PDB entry 1G9I | X-ray diffraction, 2.20 A resolution | chains E and I

== Chain E ==
Molecule: Trypsinogen, cationic
From: Bos taurus
Notes: EC 3.4.21.4; fragment: beta-trypsin
UniProtKB: P00760 (TRY1_BOVIN); the construct lacks a stretch of the UniProt sequence and is renumbered around it, so the offset changes along the chain: 16-34 = UniProt 21-39; 37-67 = UniProt 40-70; 69-125 = UniProt 71-127; 127-130 = UniProt 128-131; 5 more segments
Sequence (223 residues; numbered 16 to 245 plus 3 insertion-coded residues; 10 numbers in that range are skipped by the numbering (no residue carries them; nothing is unmodelled there); the number before each row is that of its first residue):
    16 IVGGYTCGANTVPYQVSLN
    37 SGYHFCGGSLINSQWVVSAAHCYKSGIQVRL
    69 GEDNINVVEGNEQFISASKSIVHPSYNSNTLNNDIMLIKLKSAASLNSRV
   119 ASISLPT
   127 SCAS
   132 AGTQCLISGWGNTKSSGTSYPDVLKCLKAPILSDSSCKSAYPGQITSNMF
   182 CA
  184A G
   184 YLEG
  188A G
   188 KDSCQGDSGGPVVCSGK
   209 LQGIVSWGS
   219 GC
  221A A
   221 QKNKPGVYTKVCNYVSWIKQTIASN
Disulfide bonds: Cys-22/Cys-157, Cys-42/Cys-58, Cys-128/Cys-232, Cys-136/Cys-201, Cys-168/Cys-182, Cys-191/Cys-220
Ion coordination: Ca2+: Glu-70, Asn-72, Val-75, Glu-80

== Chain I ==
Molecule: Bowman-birk type trypsin inhibitor
UniProtKB: P01062 (IBB_PHAAU); residues 301-322 here correspond to UniProt positions 10-31 (UniProt number = residue number - 291)
Sequence (22 residues; numbered 301 to 322; the number before each row is that of its first residue):
   301 EPCCDSCRCTKSIPPQCHCANI
Sequence notes: engineered mutation Arg-308 (Asp17 in P01062), Gln-316 (Glu25 in P01062)
Disulfide bonds: Cys-303/Cys-307, Cys-304/Cys-319, Cys-309/Cys-317
Swiss-Prot annotation at these positions:
  - site: Lys-311, Ser-312 (Reactive bond for trypsin)

== Interface between chain E and chain I ==
Contacting residue pairs (37; chain E residue first):
  His-40(E) / Ile-313(I)
  Phe-41(E) / Ile-313(I)  hydrogen bond (backbone-backbone)
  His-57(E) / Thr-310(I)
  His-57(E) / Lys-311(I)
  His-57(E) / Ser-312(I)
  His-57(E) / Gln-316(I)  hydrogen bond (backbone-side chain)
  Ser-96(E) / His-318(I)  hydrogen bond (backbone-side chain)
  Asn-97(E) / Arg-308(I)  hydrogen bond (backbone-side chain)
  Asn-97(E) / His-318(I)
  Thr-98(E) / Arg-308(I)  hydrogen bond (backbone-side chain)
  Leu-99(E) / Thr-310(I)
  Leu-99(E) / His-318(I)
  Tyr-151(E) / Ile-313(I)  hydrophobic
  Gln-175(E) / Arg-308(I)
  Gln-175(E) / Ala-320(I)
  Asp-189(E) / Lys-311(I)  salt bridge
  Ser-190(E) / Lys-311(I)  hydrogen bond
  Cys-191(E) / Lys-311(I)
  Gln-192(E) / Thr-310(I)  hydrogen bond (side chain-backbone)
  Gln-192(E) / Lys-311(I)
  Gln-192(E) / Ser-312(I)
  Gln-192(E) / Pro-315(I)
  Gly-193(E) / Lys-311(I)  hydrogen bond (backbone-backbone)
  Gly-193(E) / Ile-313(I)
  Asp-194(E) / Lys-311(I)  hydrogen bond (backbone-backbone)
  Ser-195(E) / Lys-311(I)  hydrogen bond (side chain-backbone)
  Ser-195(E) / Ser-312(I)  hydrogen bond (side chain-backbone)
  Ser-214(E) / Thr-310(I)
  Ser-214(E) / Lys-311(I)  hydrogen bond (backbone-backbone)
  Trp-215(E) / Arg-308(I)
  Trp-215(E) / Cys-309(I)
  Trp-215(E) / Lys-311(I)
  Gly-216(E) / Cys-309(I)  hydrogen bond (backbone-backbone)
  Gly-216(E) / Lys-311(I)
  Ser-217(E) / Ser-306(I)
  Gly-219(E) / Lys-311(I)
  Gly-226(E) / Lys-311(I)
Also at the interface, not in a pair above, chain E (26 interface residues in all): Tyr-39, Cys-42, Tyr-94, Val-213
Also at the interface, not in a pair above, chain I (12 interface residues in all): Cys-319

== In short ==
The interface between chain E and chain I involves 26 residues on one side and 12 on the other; the contacts
include 13 hydrogen bonds and 1 salt bridge. Polar contacts include Asp-189(E)/Lys-311(I),
His-57(E)/Gln-316(I) and Ser-96(E)/His-318(I). Glu-70(E), Asn-72(E), Val-75(E) and Glu-80(E) form the Ca2+
site.
Chain E is Trypsinogen, cationic (Bos taurus) and chain I is Bowman-birk type trypsin inhibitor; the
structure, Crystal structure of beta-trysin complex in cyclohexane, was determined by X-ray diffraction.
